PDB entry 2DVS | X-ray diffraction, 2.04 A resolution | chains A and B of the 4 polymer chains in the assembly

# Chain A (and B)
Protein: bromodomain-containing protein 2
From: Homo sapiens
Notes: fragment: N-terminal bromodomain, BD1; chain B of this document is another copy of the same molecule, construct and numbering; everything in this record applies to it too
UniProt: P25440 (BRD2_HUMAN); residues 7-128 here correspond to UniProt positions 73-194 (UniProt number = residue number + 66)
Chain sequence (122 residues; row label = number of the first residue in the row):
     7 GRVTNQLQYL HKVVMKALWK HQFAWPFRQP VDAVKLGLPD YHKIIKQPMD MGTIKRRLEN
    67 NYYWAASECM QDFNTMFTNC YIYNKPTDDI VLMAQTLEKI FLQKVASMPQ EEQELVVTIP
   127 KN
Disordered / not traced: 121-128 (chain B: 119-128)
Differences from the reference sequence: modified residue (21, 55, 57, 76, 82, 99, 114)
Modified residues: Mse-21, Mse-55, Mse-57, Mse-76, Mse-82, Mse-99, Mse-114 (selenomethionine; parent Met)
UniProt features mapped onto this chain:
  - binding site (a protein): Asp-46, Tyr-89, Asn-90, Lys-91, Asp-94, Asp-95

# Interface between chain A and chain B
Contacting residue pairs (41; chain A residue first):
  Gln-12(A) / Ala-112(B)
  Ile-50(A) / Pro-92(B)  hydrophobic
  Ser-73(A) / Gln-109(B)
  Ser-73(A) / Ala-112(B)
  Mse-76(A) / Leu-108(B)
  Mse-76(A) / Val-111(B)  hydrophobic
  Mse-76(A) / Ala-112(B)
  Gln-77(A) / Lys-105(B)  hydrogen bond (side chain-backbone)
  Gln-77(A) / Leu-108(B)
  Gln-77(A) / Gln-109(B)  hydrogen bond
  Asn-80(A) / Glu-104(B)
  Asn-80(A) / Leu-108(B)
  Thr-84(A) / Tyr-87(B)
  Thr-84(A) / Glu-104(B)
  Tyr-87(A) / Thr-84(B)
  Tyr-87(A) / Tyr-87(B)
  Ile-88(A) / Tyr-87(B)  hydrophobic
  Ile-88(A) / Pro-92(B)  hydrophobic
  Ile-88(A) / Val-97(B)  hydrophobic
  Pro-92(A) / Ile-50(B)  hydrophobic
  Pro-92(A) / Ile-88(B)  hydrophobic
  Val-97(A) / Ile-88(B)  hydrophobic
  Glu-104(A) / Asn-80(B)
  Glu-104(A) / Thr-84(B)
  Lys-105(A) / Gln-77(B)
  Leu-108(A) / Mse-76(B)
  Leu-108(A) / Gln-77(B)
  Leu-108(A) / Asn-80(B)
  Val-111(A) / Val-111(B)  hydrophobic
  Ala-112(A) / Gln-12(B)
  Ala-112(A) / Mse-76(B)
  Ala-112(A) / Mse-114(B)  hydrophobic
  Ala-112(A) / Glu-117(B)
  Ser-113(A) / Glu-117(B)
  Mse-114(A) / Ala-112(B)
  Pro-115(A) / Gln-116(B)
  Gln-116(A) / Ala-112(B)  hydrogen bond (side chain-backbone)
  Gln-116(A) / Ser-113(B)
  Gln-116(A) / Mse-114(B)  hydrogen bond (side chain-backbone)
  Gln-116(A) / Pro-115(B)
  Gln-116(A) / Gln-116(B)
Other interface residues (no listed pair), chain A (23 interface residues in all): Gln-101, Phe-107, Gln-109
Other interface residues (no listed pair), chain B (24 interface residues in all): Ser-73, Gln-101, Phe-107

# Summary
The interface between chain A and chain B involves 23 residues on one side and 24 on the other; the contacts
include 4 hydrogen bonds. Polar contacts include Gln-77(A)/Lys-105(B), Gln-77(A)/Gln-109(B) and
Gln-116(A)/Ala-112(B). From UniProt: 6 protein-binding residues on chain A.
Both chains are bromodomain-containing protein 2 (Homo sapiens). Entry 2DVS (Crystal structure analysis of the
N-terminal bromodomain of human BRD2 complexed with acetylated histone H4 peptide) was determined by X-ray
diffraction (same publication as 2DVQ and 2DVR).
